5D50 - chains C and G of the 8 polymer chains in the assembly; structure by X-ray diffraction, 2.49 A resolution.

Chain C:
Molecule: Repressor
From: Salmonella phage SPC32H
UniProtKB: T1S9Z0 (T1S9Z0_9CAUD); residue numbers follow UniProt; this construct covers 1-198
Amino-acid sequence (199 residues; each row starts with the number of its first residue; numbering starts at 0):
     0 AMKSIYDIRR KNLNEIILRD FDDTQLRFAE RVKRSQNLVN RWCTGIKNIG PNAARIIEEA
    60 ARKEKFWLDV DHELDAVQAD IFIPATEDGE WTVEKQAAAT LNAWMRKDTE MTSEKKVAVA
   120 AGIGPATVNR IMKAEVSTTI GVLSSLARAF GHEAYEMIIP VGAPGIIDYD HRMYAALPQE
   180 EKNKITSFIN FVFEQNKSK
Disordered / not traced: 77-89, 107-119, 197-198
Sequence notes: expression tag (0)
Reported in the primary citation:
  - mutagenesis - N36A, F187A: decreased binding to DNA
  - mutagenesis - R40A, K46A: abolished binding to DNA
  - mutagenesis - V69R: increased stability
  - mutagenesis - V69R (Kd of 8.6 nM): unchanged binding to DNA

Chain G:
Molecule: Anti-repressor protein
From: Salmonella phage SPC32H
UniProtKB: T1SA45 (T1SA45_9CAUD); numbering as in UniProt (aligned over 1-86)
Amino-acid sequence (86 residues; row label = number of the first residue in the row):
     1 MQRQYHHPLE EGFEERIHTP VGVRSLVEDS HLMKLLRELD KDGFNVDGPL AELVALVNYV
    61 TSSQMTMQDL QTHLDYCAEQ LRKQTT
Disordered / not traced: 1-9
Reported in the primary citation:
  - self-association interface (contacts with another copy of this molecule); pairs are residue here / residue on that copy: Asn58-His18 (hydrogen bond), Tyr76-Asp69 (hydrogen bond)

How chain C and chain G interact:
Contacting residue pairs - 29 pairs, chain C then chain G:
  Met1(C) with Thr66(G)
  Ile7(C) with Asn58(G)
  Glu63(C) with Arg37(G), salt bridge; Lys41(G), salt bridge
  Lys64(C) with Arg37(G), hydrogen bond (backbone-side chain); Asp40(G), salt bridge; Asp47(G), salt bridge
  Phe65(C) with Asp47(G); Leu50(G), hydrophobic
  Trp66(C) with Glu28(G); Arg37(G)
  Asp68(C) with Val54(G); Asn58(G), hydrogen bond (backbone-side chain)
  Val69(C) with Glu28(G); Asn58(G)
  Asp70(C) with Asn58(G), hydrogen bond (backbone-side chain); Thr61(G)
  His71(C) with Glu28(G), salt bridge
  Glu72(C) with Met65(G)
  Leu73(C) with Arg24(G); Val27(G), hydrophobic; Met65(G), hydrophobic
  Ser186(C) with Tyr76(G), hydrogen bond
  Phe187(C) with His73(G); Tyr76(G), hydrophobic
  Phe190(C) with Thr72(G); Asp75(G); Tyr76(G), hydrophobic; Glu79(G)
Other interface residues (no listed pair), chain C (18 interface residues in all): Lys2, Val76, Val191
Other interface residues (no listed pair), chain G (20 interface residues in all): Val57, Gln80
From the paper, about this interface:
  - specific contacts: Lys64(C)-Asp47(G) (salt bridge)
  - hot spots on chain G (mutagenesis) - Y76A (Kd >100 uM): decreased binding to Repressor (chain C)
  - hot spots on chain G (mutagenesis) - N58R (Kd >100 uM): abolished binding to Repressor (chain C)

Summary:
The interface between chain C and chain G involves 18 residues on one side and 20 on the other; the contacts
include 4 hydrogen bonds and 5 salt bridges. Polar pairs include Glu63(C)-Arg37(G), Glu63(C)-Lys41(G) and
Lys64(C)-Asp40(G). The paper describes a salt bridge between Lys64(C) and Asp47(G). The paper reports that
N36A and F187A of chain C reduce binding to DNA; a self-association interface involving Asn58(G) and Tyr76(G);
7 substitutions were tested in all.
Here chain C is Repressor and chain G is Anti-repressor protein, both from Salmonella phage SPC32H. Entry 5D50
(Crystal structure of Rep-Ant complex from Salmonella-temperate phage) was determined by X-ray diffraction
together with 5D4Z from the same study.
